PDB entry 2OT0 | X-ray diffraction, 2.05 A resolution | chains C and D of the 8 polymer chains in the assembly

== Chain C (and D) ==
Molecule: Fructose-bisphosphate aldolase A
Organism: Oryctolagus cuniculus
Notes: EC 4.1.2.13; chain D of this document is another copy of the same molecule, construct and numbering; everything in this record applies to it too
Reference sequence: P00883 (ALDOA_RABIT); residues 1-363 here correspond to UniProt positions 2-364 (UniProt number = residue number + 1)
Amino-acid sequence (363 residues; each row starts with the number of its first residue):
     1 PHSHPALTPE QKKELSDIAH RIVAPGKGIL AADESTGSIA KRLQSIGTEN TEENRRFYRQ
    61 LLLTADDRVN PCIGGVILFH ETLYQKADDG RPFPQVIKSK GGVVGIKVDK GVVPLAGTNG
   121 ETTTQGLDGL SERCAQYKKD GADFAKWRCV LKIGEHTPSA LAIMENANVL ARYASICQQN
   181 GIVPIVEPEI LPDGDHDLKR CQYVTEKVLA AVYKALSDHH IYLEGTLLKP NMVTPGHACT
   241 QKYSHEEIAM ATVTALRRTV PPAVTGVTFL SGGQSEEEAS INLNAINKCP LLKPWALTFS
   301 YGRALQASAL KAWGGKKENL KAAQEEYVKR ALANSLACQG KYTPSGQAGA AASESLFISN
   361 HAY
Not modelled in the structure: 346-359

== How chain C and chain D interact ==
Pairs across the interface - 51 pairs, chain C then chain D:
  His2(C) - His156(D)
  His4(C) - Gly117(D)
  His4(C) - Asn119(D)
  His4(C) - His156(D)
  Ala6(C) - Gly117(D)
  Lys110(C) - Asp128(D)  salt bridge
  Val113(C) - Arg172(D)
  Leu115(C) - Arg172(D)
  Ala116(C) - Ser175(D)
  Ala116(C) - Gln179(D)
  Ala116(C) - His220(D)
  Gly117(C) - His4(D)
  Gly117(C) - Ala6(D)
  Gly117(C) - His220(D)  hydrogen bond (backbone-side chain)
  Asn119(C) - His4(D)
  Thr123(C) - Arg172(D)
  Gln125(C) - Leu127(D)
  Gln125(C) - Asp128(D)
  Gln125(C) - Gly129(D)  hydrogen bond (side chain-backbone)
  Gly126(C) - Asp128(D)  hydrogen bond (backbone-side chain)
  Leu127(C) - Asp128(D)  hydrogen bond (backbone-side chain)
  Asp128(C) - Lys110(D)  salt bridge
  Asp128(C) - Gln125(D)
  Asp128(C) - Gly126(D)  hydrogen bond (side chain-backbone)
  Asp128(C) - Leu127(D)  hydrogen bond (side chain-backbone)
  Asp128(C) - Asp128(D)  hydrogen bond (backbone-side chain)
  Gly129(C) - Gln125(D)  hydrogen bond (backbone-side chain)
  His156(C) - His2(D)
  His156(C) - His4(D)
  Leu161(C) - Asp218(D)
  Leu161(C) - His219(D)
  Leu161(C) - His220(D)
  Met164(C) - Asn168(D)
  Met164(C) - His219(D)
  Glu165(C) - Asn168(D)  hydrogen bond
  Glu165(C) - Arg172(D)  salt bridge
  Asn168(C) - Met164(D)
  Asn168(C) - Glu165(D)  hydrogen bond
  Asn168(C) - Asn168(D)
  Arg172(C) - Val113(D)
  Arg172(C) - Leu115(D)
  Arg172(C) - Thr123(D)
  Arg172(C) - Glu165(D)
  Ser175(C) - Ala116(D)
  Gln179(C) - Ala116(D)
  Asp218(C) - Leu161(D)
  His219(C) - Leu161(D)
  His219(C) - Met164(D)
  His220(C) - Ala116(D)
  His220(C) - Gly117(D)
  His220(C) - Leu161(D)
Interface residues without a listed pair, chain C (27 interface residues in all): Thr118
Interface residues without a listed pair, chain D (27 interface residues in all): Thr118

== In short ==
The chain C/chain D interface involves 27 residues from each chain; the contacts include 10 hydrogen bonds and
3 salt bridges. Among the polar pairs are Lys110(C)-Asp128(D), Glu165(C)-Arg172(D) and Gly117(C)-His220(D).
Both chains are Fructose-bisphosphate aldolase A (Oryctolagus cuniculus). Entry 2OT0
(Fructose-1,6-bisphosphate aldolase from rabbit muscle in complex with a C-terminal peptide of Wiskott-Aldrich
syndrome protein) was determined by X-ray diffraction together with 2OT1 from the same study.
